Entry 7SN4 (electron microscopy, 3.60 A resolution); this record covers chains P and S of the 44 polymer chains in the assembly.

[Chain P (and S)]
Protein: Flagellin
Organism: Escherichia coli O157:H7
Notes: chain S of this document is another copy of the same molecule, construct and numbering; everything in this record applies to it too
UniProt: Q7AD06 (Q7AD06_ECO57); residues 1-585 here = UniProt positions 1-585
Chain sequence (585 residues; numbered 1 to 585; the number before each row is that of its first residue):
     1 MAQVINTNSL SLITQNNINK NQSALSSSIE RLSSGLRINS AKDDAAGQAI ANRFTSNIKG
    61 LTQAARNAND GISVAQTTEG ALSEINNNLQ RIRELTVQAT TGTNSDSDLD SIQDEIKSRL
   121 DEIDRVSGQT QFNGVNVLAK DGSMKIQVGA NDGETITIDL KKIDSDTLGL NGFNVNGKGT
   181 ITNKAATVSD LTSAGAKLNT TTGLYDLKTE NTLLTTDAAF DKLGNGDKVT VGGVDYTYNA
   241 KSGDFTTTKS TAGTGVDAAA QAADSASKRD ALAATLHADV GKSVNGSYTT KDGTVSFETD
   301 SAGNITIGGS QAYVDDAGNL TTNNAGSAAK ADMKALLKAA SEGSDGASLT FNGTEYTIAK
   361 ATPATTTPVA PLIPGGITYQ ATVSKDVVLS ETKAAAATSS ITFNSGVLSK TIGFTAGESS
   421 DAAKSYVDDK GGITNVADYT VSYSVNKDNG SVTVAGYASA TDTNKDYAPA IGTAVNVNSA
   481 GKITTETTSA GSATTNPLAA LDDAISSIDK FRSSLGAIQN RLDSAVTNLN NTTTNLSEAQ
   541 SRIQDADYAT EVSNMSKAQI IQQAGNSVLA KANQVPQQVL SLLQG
Unresolved in the structure: 361-375

[Interface between chain P and chain S]
Contacting residue pairs (20):
  Ala549(P) - Gln15(S)
  Ala549(P) - Leu569(S)  hydrophobic
  Thr550(P) - Gln15(S)  hydrogen bond
  Val552(P) - Asn573(S)
  Ser553(P) - Ser11(S)
  Ser553(P) - Asn573(S)
  Ser556(P) - Asn573(S)  hydrogen bond (side chain-backbone)
  Ser556(P) - Val575(S)
  Lys557(P) - Ile5(S)
  Lys557(P) - Asn6(S)  hydrogen bond (side chain-backbone)
  Ile560(P) - Ile5(S)  hydrophobic
  Ile560(P) - Val575(S)  hydrophobic
  Ile560(P) - Pro576(S)
  Ile560(P) - Leu580(S)
  Ile561(P) - Ile5(S)  hydrophobic
  Gln563(P) - Leu580(S)
  Ala564(P) - Leu583(S)  hydrophobic
  Ser567(P) - Leu583(S)
  Lys571(P) - Leu583(S)  hydrogen bond (side chain-backbone)
  Lys571(P) - Gly585(S)
Other interface residues (no listed pair), chain P (13 interface residues in all): Val568
Other interface residues (no listed pair), chain S (12 interface residues in all): Gln577

[In short]
13 residues of chain P face 12 of chain S across their interface; the contacts include 4 hydrogen bonds. Among
the polar pairs are Thr550(P)-Gln15(S), Ser556(P)-Asn573(S) and Lys557(P)-Asn6(S).
Both chains are Flagellin (Escherichia coli O157:H7). Entry 7SN4 (Cryo-EM structure of the enterohemorrhagic
E. coli O157:H7 flagellar filament) was determined by electron microscopy (same publication as 7SN7, 7SN9,
7SQD and 7SQJ).
